Entry 7E8T (electron microscopy, 3.80 A resolution); this record covers chains B and A of the 12 polymer chains in the assembly.

[Chain B]
Name: Trafficking protein particle complex subunit 33
From: Saccharomyces cerevisiae (strain ATCC 204508 / S288c)
Reference sequence: Q99394 (TRS33_YEAST); residues 1-268 here = UniProt positions 1-268
Chain sequence (268 residues; row label = number of the first residue in the row):
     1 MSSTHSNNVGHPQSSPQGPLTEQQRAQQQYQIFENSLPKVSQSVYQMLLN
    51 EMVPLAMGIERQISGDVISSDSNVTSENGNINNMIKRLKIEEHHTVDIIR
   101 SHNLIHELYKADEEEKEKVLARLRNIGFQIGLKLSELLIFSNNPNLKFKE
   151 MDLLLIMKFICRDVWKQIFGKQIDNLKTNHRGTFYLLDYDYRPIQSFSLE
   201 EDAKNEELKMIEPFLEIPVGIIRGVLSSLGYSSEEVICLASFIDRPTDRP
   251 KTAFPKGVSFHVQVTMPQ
Not modelled in the structure: 1-35, 65-84, 246-256, 264-268

[Chain A]
Name: TRAPP-associated protein TCA17
From: Saccharomyces cerevisiae (strain ATCC 204508 / S288c)
Reference sequence: P32613 (TCA17_YEAST); residues 1-152 here = UniProt positions 1-152
Chain sequence (152 residues; numbered 1 to 152; the number before each row is that of its first residue):
     1 MSLRPCFVSLIDESDKPILIYVPNEAENEMNDVLKYNVLSNISLDYFESA
    51 LVEWHSLDSKPLLKSIFQLEGVSVFAMLIKQTGLKIVIGFEQKSLSGADD
   101 EFEAINQIFETVRKIYIRVKCNPLLVSGDEKSIIKSLERKFDELFISTEV
   151 EL
Not modelled in the structure: 1-2, 147-152

[Interface between chain B and chain A]
Contacting residue pairs (27):
  Lys-133(B) with Lys-120(A); Cys-121(A), hydrogen bond (backbone-side chain); Asn-122(A), hydrogen bond (side chain-backbone); Pro-123(A)
  Glu-136(B) with Cys-121(A)
  Leu-137(B) with Cys-121(A), hydrophobic
  Ile-139(B) with Gln-81(A); Thr-82(A); Arg-113(A)
  Phe-140(B) with Arg-113(A); Lys-114(A); Ile-117(A), hydrophobic
  Asn-142(B) with Ser-59(A)
  Asn-143(B) with Gln-81(A)
  Pro-144(B) with Leu-57(A); Asp-58(A); Ser-59(A)
  Asn-145(B) with Ser-56(A); Leu-57(A)
  Leu-146(B) with Lys-80(A); Gln-81(A), hydrogen bond (backbone-side chain)
  Lys-147(B) with Ser-56(A); Lys-80(A)
  Phe-148(B) with Glu-13(A); Lys-80(A), hydrogen bond (backbone-backbone); Gln-81(A)
  Leu-229(B) with Gln-81(A)
Also at the interface, not in a pair above, chain B (14 interface residues in all): Ser-228
Also at the interface, not in a pair above, chain A (17 interface residues in all): Gly-83, Glu-110

[Overview]
The interface between chain B and chain A involves 14 residues on one side and 17 on the other, with 4
hydrogen bonds. Among the polar pairs are Lys-133(B)/Cys-121(A), Lys-133(B)/Asn-122(A) and
Leu-146(B)/Gln-81(A).
Chain B is Trafficking protein particle complex subunit 33 and chain A is TRAPP-associated protein TCA17, both
from Saccharomyces cerevisiae (strain ATCC 204508 / S288c); the structure, Monomer of Ypt32-TRAPPII, was
determined by electron microscopy together with 7E2C, 7E2D, 7E8S, 7E93, 7E94 and 7EA3 from the same study.
